6G9F - chain A; structure by X-ray diffraction, 2.35 A resolution.

# Chain A
Protein: Peptidoglycan D, D-transpeptidase MrdA
Source organism: Escherichia coli K-12
Notes: EC 3.4.16.4
UniProtKB: P0AD65 (MRDA_ECOLI); residues 57-615 here = UniProt positions 57-615
Sequence (561 residues; row label = number of the first residue in the row):
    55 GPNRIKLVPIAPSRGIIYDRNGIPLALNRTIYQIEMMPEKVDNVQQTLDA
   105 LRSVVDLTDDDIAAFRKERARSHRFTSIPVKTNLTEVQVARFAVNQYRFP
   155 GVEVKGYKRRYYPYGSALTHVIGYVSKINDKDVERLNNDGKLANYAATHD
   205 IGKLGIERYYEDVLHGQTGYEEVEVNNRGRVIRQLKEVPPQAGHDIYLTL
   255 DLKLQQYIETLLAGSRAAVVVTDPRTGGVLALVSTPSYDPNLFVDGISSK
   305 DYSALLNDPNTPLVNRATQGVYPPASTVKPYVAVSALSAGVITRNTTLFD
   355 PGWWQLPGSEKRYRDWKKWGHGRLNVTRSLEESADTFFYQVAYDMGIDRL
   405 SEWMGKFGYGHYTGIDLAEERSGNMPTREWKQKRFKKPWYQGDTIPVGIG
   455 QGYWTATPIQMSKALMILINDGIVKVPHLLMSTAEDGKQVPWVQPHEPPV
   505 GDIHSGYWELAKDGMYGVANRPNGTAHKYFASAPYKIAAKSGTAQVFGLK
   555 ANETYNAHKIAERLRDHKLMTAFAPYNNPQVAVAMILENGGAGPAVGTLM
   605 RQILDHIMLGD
Not modelled in the structure: 55-56, 550-567, 614-615
Construct notes: expression tag (55-56)
Covalently attached groups: NXL104, bound form (NXL) linked to Ser-330
Ligand contacts: NXL104, bound form (NXL; (2S,5R)-1-formyl-5-[(sulfooxy)amino]piperidine-2-carboxamide): Ala-329, Lys-333, Trp-370, Ser-387, Asp-389, Ile-453, Gln-455, Thr-529, Ser-545, Gly-546, Thr-547, Lys-572
UniProt features mapped onto this chain:
  - active site: Ser-330 (Acyl-ester intermediate)
  - mutagenesis: Ser-330 (S330A: No longer binds fluorescent penicillin mimic bocellin; S330C: No longer binds penicillin)

# Overview
Covalently linked NXL104, bound form: at Ser-330. Curated annotation (UniProt) lists active-site residue
Ser-330 and one mutagenesis site.
Chain A is Peptidoglycan D, D-transpeptidase MrdA (Escherichia coli K-12); the structure, Structural basis for
the inhibition of E. coli PBP2, was determined by X-ray diffraction, deposited together with 6G9P.
